Entry 6MPH (electron microscopy, 3.80 A resolution); this record covers chains A and f of the 24 polymer chains in the assembly.

Chain A:
Protein: Envelope glycoprotein gp120
Source organism: Human immunodeficiency virus 1
UniProt: Q2N0S6 (Q2N0S6_9HIV1); the construct lacks a stretch of the UniProt sequence and is renumbered around it, so the offset changes along the chain: 31-141 = UniProt 30-140; 150-185 = UniProt 141-176; 187-309 = UniProt 186-308; 312-321 = UniProt 309-318; 2 more segments
Chain sequence (473 residues; row label = number of the first residue in the row; note: 12 numbers in that range are skipped by the numbering (no residue carries them; nothing is unmodelled there); a row labelled like 185A-185I holds insertion residues (185A, then the next letters in order)):
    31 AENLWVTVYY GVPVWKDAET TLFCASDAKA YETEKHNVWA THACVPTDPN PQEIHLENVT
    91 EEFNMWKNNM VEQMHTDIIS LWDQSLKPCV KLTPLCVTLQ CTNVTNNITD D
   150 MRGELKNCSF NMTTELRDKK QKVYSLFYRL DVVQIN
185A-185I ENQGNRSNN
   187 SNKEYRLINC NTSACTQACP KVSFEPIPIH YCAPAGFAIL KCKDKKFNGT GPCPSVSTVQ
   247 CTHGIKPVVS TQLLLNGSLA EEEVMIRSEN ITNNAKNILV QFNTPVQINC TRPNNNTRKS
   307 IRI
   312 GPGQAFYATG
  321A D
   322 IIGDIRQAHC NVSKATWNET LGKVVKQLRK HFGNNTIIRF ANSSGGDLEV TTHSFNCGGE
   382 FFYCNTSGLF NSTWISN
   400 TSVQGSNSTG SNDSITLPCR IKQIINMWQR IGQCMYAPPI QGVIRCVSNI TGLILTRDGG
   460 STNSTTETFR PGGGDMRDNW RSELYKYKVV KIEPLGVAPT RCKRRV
Disordered / not traced: 185A-185I, 400-410
Sequence notes: conflict Cys201 (Ile200 in Q2N0S6), Asn332 (Thr330 in Q2N0S6), Cys433 (Ala430 in Q2N0S6), Cys501 (Ala498 in Q2N0S6)
Disulfides: Cys54-Cys74, Cys119-Cys205, Cys126-Cys196, Cys131-Cys157, Cys201-Cys433, Cys218-Cys247, Cys228-Cys239, Cys296-Cys331, Cys378-Cys445, Cys385-Cys418
Covalently attached groups: N-acetylglucosamine (NAG) linked to Asn88, Asn160, Asn295, Asn339, Asn363, Asn386, Asn392; glycan linked to Asn332

Chain f:
Protein: VRC03 Heavy chain
Source organism: Homo sapiens
Chain sequence (227 residues; row label = number of the first residue in the row):
     1 QVQLVQSGAV IKTPGSSVKI SCRASGYNFR DYSIHWVRLI PDKGFEWIGW IKPLWGAVSY
    61 ARQLQGRVSM TRQLSQDPDD PDWGVAYMEF SGLTPADTAE YFCVRRGSCD YCGDFPWQYW
   121 GQGTVVVVSS ASTKGPSVFP LAPSSGGTAA LGCLVKDYFP EPVTVSWNSG ALTSGVHTFP
   181 AVLQSSGLYS LSSVVTVPSS SLGTQTYICN VNHKPSNTKV DKKVEPK
Disordered / not traced: 130-227
Disulfides: Cys22-Cys103, Cys109-Cys112

Interface between chain A and chain f:
Contacting residue pairs - 44 pairs, chain A then chain f:
  Lys97(A) with Tyr111(f)
  Thr198(A) with Gln76(f)
  Asn279(A) with Phe115(f)
  Asn280(A) with Trp47(f); Trp50(f); Phe115(f)
  Ala281(A) with Lys52(f); Asp114(f); Phe115(f), hydrophobic
  Lys282(A) with Asp114(f), salt bridge
  Ser365(A) with Val58(f)
  Gly366(A) with Gly56(f)
  Gly367(A) with Gly56(f)
  Asp368(A) with Trp55(f), hydrogen bond (backbone-backbone); Arg72(f), salt bridge
  Glu370(A) with Trp55(f)
  Val371(A) with Trp55(f)
  Asn425(A) with Trp55(f)
  Trp427(A) with Leu54(f); Trp55(f)
  Gln428(A) with Arg30(f), hydrogen bond (backbone-side chain); Leu54(f); Trp55(f); Leu74(f); Gln76(f)
  Arg429(A) with Arg30(f)
  Ile430(A) with Arg30(f); Ser75(f); Pro78(f), hydrophobic
  Asp457(A) with Ser59(f); Gln65(f), hydrogen bond
  Gly458(A) with Trp47(f); Tyr60(f); Ala61(f); Arg62(f), hydrogen bond (backbone-backbone)
  Gly459(A) with Arg62(f)
  Ser460(A) with Gln63(f), hydrogen bond
  Thr461(A) with Gln63(f)
  Ser463(A) with Arg62(f)
  Thr465(A) with Arg62(f), hydrogen bond
  Glu466(A) with Arg62(f)
  Thr467(A) with Arg62(f)
  Arg469(A) with Gln65(f), hydrogen bond
  Gly473(A) with Trp55(f), hydrogen bond (backbone-side chain)
Also at the interface, not in a pair above, chain A (33 interface residues in all): Asn283, Met426, Thr455, Arg456, Asp474
Also at the interface, not in a pair above, chain f (25 interface residues in all): Ala57, Asp77, Pro81

In short:
The interface between chain A and chain f involves 33 residues on one side and 25 on the other; the contacts
include 8 hydrogen bonds and 2 salt bridges. Among the polar pairs are Lys282(A)-Asp114(f), Asp368(A)-Arg72(f)
and Gln428(A)-Arg30(f).
Chain A is Envelope glycoprotein gp120 (Human immunodeficiency virus 1) and chain f is VRC03 Heavy chain (Homo
sapiens); the structure, Cryo-EM structure at 3.8 A resolution of HIV-1 fusion peptide-directed antibody,
DF1W-a.01, elicited by vaccination of ..., was determined by electron microscopy together with 6MQC, 6MQE,
6MQM, 6MQR, 6N16, 6N1V and 4 further entries from the same study.
